Entry 7ELN (electron microscopy, 3.00 A resolution); this record covers chains L and X of the 26 polymer chains in the assembly.

[Chain L]
Name: CRISPR type I-F/YPEST-associated protein Csy2
Source organism: Pseudomonas aeruginosa
Reference sequence: B3G161 (B3G161_PSEAI); residue numbers follow UniProt; this construct covers 1-327
Amino-acid sequence (327 residues; numbered 1 to 327; the number before each row is that of its first residue):
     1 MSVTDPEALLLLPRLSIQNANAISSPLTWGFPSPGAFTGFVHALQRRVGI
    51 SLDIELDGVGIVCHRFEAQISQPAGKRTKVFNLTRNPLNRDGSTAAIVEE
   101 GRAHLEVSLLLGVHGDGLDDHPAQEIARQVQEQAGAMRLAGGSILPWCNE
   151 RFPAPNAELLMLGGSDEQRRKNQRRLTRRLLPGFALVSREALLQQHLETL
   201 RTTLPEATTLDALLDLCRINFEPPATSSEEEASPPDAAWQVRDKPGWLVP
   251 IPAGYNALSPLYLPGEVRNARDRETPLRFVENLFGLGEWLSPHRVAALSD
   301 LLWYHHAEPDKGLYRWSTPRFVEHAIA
Disordered / not traced: 1-2, 224-238, 323-327

[Chain X]
Name: Type I-F CRISPR-associated protein Csy1
Source organism: Pseudomonas aeruginosa
Reference sequence: A0A3A8DDU9 (A0A3A8DDU9_PSEAI); residue numbers follow UniProt; this construct covers 1-434
Amino-acid sequence (434 residues; row label = number of the first residue in the row):
     1 MTSPLPTPTWQELRQFIESFIQERLQGKLDKLHPDEDDKRQTLLATHRRE
    51 AWLADAARRVGQLQLVTHTLKPIHPDARGSNLHSLPQAPGQPGLAGSHEL
   101 GDRLVSDVVGNAAALDVFKFLSLQYQGKNLLNWLTEDSAEAVQALSDNAE
   151 QAREWRQAFIGITAVKGAPASHSLAKQLYFPLPGSGYHLLAPLFPTSLVH
   201 HVHALLREARFGDAAKAAREARSRQESWPHGFSEYPNLAIQKFGGTKPQN
   251 ISQLNSERYGENWLLPSLPPHWQRQDQRAPIRHSSVFEHDFGRSPEVSRL
   301 TRTLQRLLAKTRHNNFTIRRYRAQLVGQICDEALQYAARLRELEPGWSAT
   351 PGCQLHDAEQLWLDPLRAQTDETFLQRRLRGDWPAEVGNRFANWLNRAVS
   401 SDSQILGSPEAAQWSQELSKELTMFKEILEDERD
Disordered / not traced: 1-10
What the authors report for this chain:
  - binding site for the 54-nt DNA strand: K247, N250
  - mutagenesis - K247E, K247E/N250D, N250D: decreased binding to dsDNASP
  - mutagenesis - K247E: abolished binding to 15-bp dsDNASP
  - mutagenesis - K247E, N250D: decreased binding to dsDNANS

[How chain L and chain X interact]
Contacting residue pairs (127):
  I23(L) with Q241(X); L264(X), hydrophobic
  P26(L) with F194(X), hydrophobic; P195(X); N262(X); L264(X)
  L27(L) with L264(X); L265(X), hydrogen bond (backbone-backbone)
  T28(L) with L265(X)
  W29(L) with N237(X), hydrogen bond (side chain-backbone); A239(X); L264(X), hydrogen bond (side chain-backbone); L265(X), hydrogen bond (backbone-backbone); P266(X); L268(X), hydrophobic
  G30(L) with S267(X)
  F31(L) with S267(X), hydrogen bond (backbone-backbone)
  H42(L) with P181(X); Y187(X)
  R46(L) with Y187(X), hydrogen bond
  C63(L) with P269(X), hydrophobic
  F66(L) with L268(X), hydrophobic; P269(X), hydrophobic; W272(X)
  T78(L) with R210(X); L238(X); I240(X)
  K79(L) with N237(X); L238(X), hydrogen bond (backbone-backbone); A239(X); I240(X), hydrogen bond (backbone-backbone)
  F81(L) with A239(X), hydrophobic; I240(X)
  I97(L) with G244(X)
  E99(L) with Q241(X), hydrogen bond (backbone-side chain); K242(X), hydrogen bond (side chain-backbone)
  R178(L) with D431(X)
  F184(L) with P270(X), hydrophobic
  E190(L) with P92(X); G93(X)
  L193(L) with G93(X); L94(X)
  Q194(L) with P92(X); G93(X)
  L216(L) with S233(X); E234(X); Y235(X)
  C217(L) with E234(X), hydrogen bond (backbone-backbone); P236(X), hydrophobic
  I219(L) with R222(X); F232(X), hydrogen bond (backbone-backbone)
  N220(L) with R222(X)
  F221(L) with R222(X); W228(X)
  E222(L) with R222(X); S227(X), hydrogen bond (backbone-side chain)
  W239(L) with R222(X); Q225(X)
  W247(L) with P270(X), hydrophobic
  V249(L) with L268(X)
  P250(L) with P266(X)
  Y255(L) with L178(X); L190(X), hydrophobic
  N256(L) with P89(X)
  A257(L) with P86(X)
  L258(L) with H68(X); S84(X); P86(X)
  V267(L) with A170(X), hydrophobic
  R268(L) with A170(X); S171(X), hydrogen bond (backbone-backbone)
  N269(L) with S171(X), hydrogen bond (side chain-backbone); H172(X); Q177(X), hydrogen bond (backbone-side chain)
  A270(L) with Q177(X)
  R271(L) with Q177(X), hydrogen bond (side chain-backbone); L178(X); Y179(X); L189(X)
  D272(L) with Y179(X), hydrogen bond; L189(X)
  T275(L) with Y187(X); H188(X)
  P276(L) with H188(X); L189(X), hydrogen bond (backbone-backbone)
  L277(L) with L189(X)
  R278(L) with L189(X), hydrogen bond (backbone-backbone); L190(X); A191(X), hydrogen bond (backbone-backbone)
  F279(L) with S80(X); L82(X), hydrophobic; A170(X); A191(X)
  V280(L) with L190(X), hydrophobic; A191(X), hydrogen bond (backbone-backbone); P192(X); L193(X), hydrogen bond (backbone-backbone)
  E281(L) with H68(X), salt bridge; P86(X); S97(X)
  L283(L) with A95(X); H98(X)
  F284(L) with L94(X); A95(X), hydrogen bond (backbone-backbone)
  G285(L) with G93(X)
  W289(L) with L268(X), hydrogen bond (side chain-backbone); P269(X); P270(X)
  R294(L) with G327(X), hydrogen bond (side chain-backbone); D331(X)
  H305(L) with F180(X); P181(X)
  H306(L) with F180(X)
  A307(L) with F180(X), hydrophobic; P181(X); L182(X), hydrophobic; P183(X)
  P309(L) with L182(X), hydrophobic
  K311(L) with A88(X); G90(X)
  L313(L) with P89(X), hydrophobic; Q91(X)
  Y314(L) with F180(X), hydrophobic; H188(X); L190(X), hydrophobic
  R315(L) with L94(X); F180(X)
Interface residues without a listed pair, chain L (74 interface residues in all): S25, I70, R77, V80, V98, A207, A212, R218, A253, S259, L261, E266, W316
Interface residues without a listed pair, chain X (75 interface residues in all): I73, Q87, P169, S173, K176, L198, V199, V202, H230, G245, W263, E432

[In short]
74 residues of chain L face 75 of chain X across their interface, with 26 hydrogen bonds and 1 salt bridge.
Among the polar pairs are E281(L)-H68(X), W29(L)-N237(X) and W29(L)-L264(X). The paper reports a binding site
for the 54-nt DNA strand at K247(X) and N250(X); K247E, K247E/N250D and N250D of chain X reduce binding to
dsDNASP.
Here chain L is CRISPR type I-F/YPEST-associated protein Csy2 and chain X is Type I-F CRISPR-associated
protein Csy1, both from Pseudomonas aeruginosa. Entry 7ELN (Structure of Csy-AcrIF24-dsDNA) was determined by
electron microscopy (same publication as 7ELM and 7WE6).
